PDB entry 6VVS | X-ray diffraction, 3.11 A resolution | chains C and D of the 11 polymer chains in the assembly

# Chain C
Name: DNA-directed RNA polymerase subunit beta
Source organism: Mycolicibacterium smegmatis (strain ATCC 700084 / mc(2)155)
Notes: EC 2.7.7.6
Reference sequence: P60281 (RPOB_MYCS2); residues 1-1169 here = UniProt positions 1-1169
Chain sequence (1169 residues; numbered 1 to 1169; the number before each row is that of its first residue):
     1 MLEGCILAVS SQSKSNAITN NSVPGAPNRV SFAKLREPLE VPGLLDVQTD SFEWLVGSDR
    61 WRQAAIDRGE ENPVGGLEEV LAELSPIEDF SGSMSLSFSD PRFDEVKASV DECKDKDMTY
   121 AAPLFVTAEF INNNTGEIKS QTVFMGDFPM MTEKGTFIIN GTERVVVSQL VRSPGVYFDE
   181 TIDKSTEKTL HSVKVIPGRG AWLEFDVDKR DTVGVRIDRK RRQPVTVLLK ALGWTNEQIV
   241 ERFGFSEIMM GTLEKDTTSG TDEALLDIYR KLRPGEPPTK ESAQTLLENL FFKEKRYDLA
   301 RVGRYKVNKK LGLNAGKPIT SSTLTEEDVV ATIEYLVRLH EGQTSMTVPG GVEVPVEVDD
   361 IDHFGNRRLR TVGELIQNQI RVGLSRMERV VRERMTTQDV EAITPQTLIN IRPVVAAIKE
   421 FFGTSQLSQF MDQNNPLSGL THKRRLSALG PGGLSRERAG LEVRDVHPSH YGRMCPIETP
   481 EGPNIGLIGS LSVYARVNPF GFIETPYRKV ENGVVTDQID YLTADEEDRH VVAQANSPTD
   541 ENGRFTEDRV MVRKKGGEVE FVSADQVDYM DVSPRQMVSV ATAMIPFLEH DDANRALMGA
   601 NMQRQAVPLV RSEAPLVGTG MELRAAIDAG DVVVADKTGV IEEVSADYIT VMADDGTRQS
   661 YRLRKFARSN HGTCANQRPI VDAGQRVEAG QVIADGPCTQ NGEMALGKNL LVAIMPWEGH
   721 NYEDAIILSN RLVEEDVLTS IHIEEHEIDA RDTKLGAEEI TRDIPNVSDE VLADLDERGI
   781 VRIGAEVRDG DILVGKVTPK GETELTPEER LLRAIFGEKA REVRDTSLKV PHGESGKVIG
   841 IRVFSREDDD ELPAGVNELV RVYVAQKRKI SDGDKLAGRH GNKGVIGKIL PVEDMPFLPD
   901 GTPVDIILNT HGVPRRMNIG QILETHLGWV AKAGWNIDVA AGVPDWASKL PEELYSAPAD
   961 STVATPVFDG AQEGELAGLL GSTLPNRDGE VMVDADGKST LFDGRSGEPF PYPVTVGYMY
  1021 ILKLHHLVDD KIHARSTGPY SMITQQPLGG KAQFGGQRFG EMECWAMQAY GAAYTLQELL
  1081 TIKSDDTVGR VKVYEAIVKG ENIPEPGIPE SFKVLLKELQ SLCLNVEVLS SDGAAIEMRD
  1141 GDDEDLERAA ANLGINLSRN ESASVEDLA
Disordered / not traced: 1-20, 206-214, 312-322, 1140-1169
UniProt features mapped onto this chain:
  - mutagenesis: Gln429 (Q429K/L: Rifampicin (Rif) resistant), Asp432 (D432V: Rifampicin (Rif) resistant; D432Y: Rifampicin (Rif) resistant; RbpA no longer rescues transcription in the presence of Rif. Decreased affinity for Rif, no change in affinity for RbpA), His442 (H442D/L/P/R/Y: Rifampicin (Rif) resistant), Arg445 (R445L/P: Rifampicin (Rif) resistant), Ser447 (S447L/P/W: Rifampicin (Rif) resistant; RbpA no longer rescues transcription in the presence of Rif, decreased affinity for Rif, no change in affinity for RbpA; tested in the Leu mutation), Leu449 (L449P: Rifampicin (Rif) resistant)
Ligand contacts: sorangicin a (SRN): Arg164, Val167, Ser425, Gln426, Ser428, Gln429, Phe430, Asp432, Thr441, His442, Arg445, Ser447, Leu449, Gly450, Arg456, Pro480, Asn484, Ile488, Arg604, His671
Reported in the primary citation:
  - binding site for sorangicin a: Ser447, Leu449, Gly450, Arg456, Pro480
  - mutagenesis - S447L (>30-fold): decreased binding to sorangicin a
  - mutagenesis - S447L: decreased binding to Rif

# Chain D
Name: DNA-directed RNA polymerase subunit beta'
Source organism: Mycolicibacterium smegmatis (strain ATCC 700084 / mc(2)155)
Notes: EC 2.7.7.6
Reference sequence: A0QS66 (RPOC_MYCS2); residues 1-1317 here = UniProt positions 1-1317
Chain sequence (1317 residues; each row starts with the number of its first residue):
     1 MLDVNFFDEL RIGLATADDI RNWSYGEVKK PETINYRTLK PEKDGLFCEK IFGPTRDWEC
    61 YCGKYKRVRF KGIICERCGV EVTRAKVRRE RMGHIELAAP VTHIWYFKGV PSRLGYLLDL
   121 APKDLEKIIY FAAYVITSVD DEMRHNELST LEAEMAVEKK AVEDQRDADL EARAQKLEAD
   181 LAELEAEGAK SDVRRKVRDS GEREMRQLRD RAQRELDRLD EIWNTFTKLA PKQLIVDEVL
   241 YRELQDRYGE YFTGAMGAES IKKLIENFDI DAEAESLREV IRSGKGQKKL RALKRLKVVA
   301 AFQQSGNSPM GMVLDAVPVI PPELRPMVQL DGGRFATSDL NDLYRRVINR NNRLKRLIDL
   361 GAPEIIVNNE KRMLQESVDA LFDNGRRGRP VTGPGNRPLK SLSDLLKGKQ GRFRQNLLGK
   421 RVDYSGRSVI VVGPQLKLHQ CGLPKLMALE LFKPFVMKRL VDLNHAQNIK SAKRMVERQR
   481 PQVWDVLEEV IAEHPVLLNR APTLHRLGIQ AFEPQLVEGK AIQLHPLVCE AFNADFDGDQ
   541 MAVHLPLSAE AQAEARILML SSNNILSPAS GKPLAMPRLD MVTGLYYLTT LVEGATGEYQ
   601 AATKDAPEQG VYSSPAEAIM AMDRGALSVR AKIKVRLTEL RPPTDLEAQL FENGWKPGDA
   661 WTAETTLGRV MFNELLPKSY PFVNEQMHKK VQARIINDLA ERFPMIVVAQ TVDKLKDAGF
   721 YWATRSGVTV SMADVLVPPQ KQEILERHEA EADAIERKYQ RGALNHTERN ESLVKIWQDA
   781 TEEVGKALEE FYPADNPIIT IVKSGATGNL TQTRTLAGMK GLVTNPKGEF IPRPIKSSFR
   841 EGLTVLEYFI NTHGARKGLA DTALRTADSG YLTRRLVDVS QDVIVREHDC ETERGINVTL
   901 AERGPDGTLI RDAHVETSAF ARTLATDAVD ANGNVIIERG HDLGDPAIDA LLAAGITTVK
   961 VRSVLTCTSA TGVCAMCYGR SMATGKLVDI GEAVGIVAAQ SIGEPGTQLT MRTFHQGGVT
  1021 GGADIVGGLP RVQELFEARV PRNKAPIADV AGRVRLEESD KFFKITIVPD DGGEEVVYDK
  1081 LSKRQRLRVI THEDGTEGVL SDGDHVEVGD QLMEGAADPH EVLRVQGPRE VQIHLVKEVQ
  1141 EVYRAQGVSI HDKHIEVIVR QMLRRVTIID SGSTEFLPGS LTERAEFEAE NRRVVAEGGE
  1201 PAAGRPVLMG ITKASLATDS WLSAASFQET TRVLTDAAIN CRSDKLNGLK ENVIIGKLIP
  1261 AGTGISRYRN IQVQPTEEAR AAAYTIPSYE DQYYSPDFGQ ATGAAVPLDD YGYSDYR
Disordered / not traced: 1-3, 907-909, 1012-1026, 1091-1097, 1172-1174, 1196-1201, 1284-1317
UniProt features mapped onto this chain:
  - binding site (Zn(2+)): Cys60, Cys62, Cys75, Cys78, Cys890, Cys967, Cys974, Cys977
  - binding site (Mg(2+)): Asp535, Asp537, Asp539
Ion coordination: Zn2+ site 1: Cys60, Cys62, Cys75, Cys78; Zn2+ site 2: Cys890, Cys967, Cys974, Cys977

# Interface between chain C and chain D
Contacting residue pairs (305):
  Arg464(C) with Arg856(D), hydrogen bond (backbone-side chain)
  Val466(C) with His853(D), hydrogen bond (backbone-side chain); Arg856(D)
  His467(C) with Phe849(D)
  Tyr471(C) with Val845(D)
  Pro476(C) with Arg856(D), hydrogen bond (backbone-side chain)
  Ile477(C) with Tyr848(D), hydrophobic; Thr852(D)
  Gly486(C) with Arg856(D)
  Gln534(C) with Val845(D); Leu846(D)
  Met577(C) with Phe849(D), hydrophobic
  Leu588(C) with Tyr848(D)
  Glu589(C) with Leu843(D), hydrogen bond (backbone-backbone); Tyr848(D)
  His590(C) with Phe839(D), hydrogen bond (side chain-backbone); Arg840(D), hydrogen bond (side chain-backbone); Glu841(D); Gly842(D), hydrogen bond (side chain-backbone)
  Asp591(C) with Tyr848(D), hydrogen bond (backbone-side chain)
  Asp592(C) with Phe839(D); Tyr848(D); Asn851(D), hydrogen bond
  Ala593(C) with Tyr848(D); Thr852(D)
  Asn594(C) with Ala855(D); Leu859(D)
  Ala596(C) with Tyr848(D)
  Ile714(C) with Thr729(D); Val730(D)
  Met715(C) with Thr724(D); Thr729(D)
  Pro716(C) with Asp580(D); Ala723(D); Thr724(D); Val728(D)
  Trp717(C) with Thr724(D)
  Glu718(C) with Thr724(D); Arg725(D), salt bridge
  Gly719(C) with Val432(D); Pro434(D); Phe720(D)
  His720(C) with Val432(D); Pro434(D)
  Tyr722(C) with Pro526(D), hydrogen bond (side chain-backbone); Phe536(D); Arg578(D), hydrogen bond; Leu579(D), hydrophobic; Asp580(D)
  Glu723(C) with Ala534(D); Phe536(D), hydrogen bond (backbone-backbone); Arg578(D), salt bridge; Leu579(D)
  Arg751(C) with Gly332(D), hydrogen bond (side chain-backbone)
  Lys754(C) with Leu39(D)
  Arg788(C) with Glu477(D), hydrogen bond (side chain-backbone); Arg478(D); Gln479(D)
  Glu802(C) with Arg56(D), hydrogen bond (backbone-side chain)
  Glu804(C) with Lys66(D); Arg67(D), salt bridge
  Gly873(C) with Val429(D)
  Lys875(C) with Asp537(D)
  Val885(C) with Val429(D), hydrophobic; Ile430(D); Phe536(D), hydrogen bond (backbone-backbone); Asp537(D); Gly538(D)
  Ile886(C) with Val431(D)
  Asn909(C) with Asp580(D), hydrogen bond
  Thr910(C) with Val728(D), hydrogen bond (side chain-backbone); Thr729(D); Val730(D)
  His911(C) with Leu579(D); Asp580(D), salt bridge; Thr583(D); Thr807(D)
  Arg915(C) with Thr807(D); Gln812(D)
  Met917(C) with Gln812(D); Thr815(D), hydrogen bond; Phe839(D), hydrophobic
  Ile919(C) with Phe839(D)
  Ile922(C) with Ser731(D); Met732(D)
  His926(C) with Ser731(D); Met732(D), hydrogen bond (side chain-backbone)
  Phe968(C) with Val845(D), hydrophobic; Tyr848(D), hydrophobic
  Glu973(C) with Met732(D); Arg840(D), salt bridge; Glu841(D)
  Leu976(C) with Met732(D), hydrophobic
  Asp996(C) with Ser731(D); Ala733(D)
  Lys998(C) with Ser731(D); Asp734(D), salt bridge
  Pro1011(C) with Arg725(D)
  Tyr1012(C) with Tyr587(D), hydrogen bond; Arg630(D), hydrogen bond; Arg725(D); Ser726(D); Gly727(D)
  Pro1013(C) with Thr729(D)
  Val1014(C) with Thr729(D)
  Thr1015(C) with Thr729(D); Val730(D), hydrogen bond (side chain-backbone); Ser731(D), hydrogen bond
  Val1028(C) with Val429(D), hydrophobic
  Asp1029(C) with Lys520(D), salt bridge
  Lys1031(C) with Arg427(D); Ser428(D); Gln540(D)
  Ile1032(C) with Arg427(D); Ser428(D); Lys520(D)
  His1033(C) with Gly426(D); Arg427(D), hydrogen bond (backbone-backbone)
  Ala1034(C) with Ser425(D); Met447(D), hydrophobic; Glu450(D)
  Arg1035(C) with Asp423(D), salt bridge; Tyr424(D), hydrogen bond (backbone-backbone); Ser425(D), hydrogen bond (backbone-backbone); Leu451(D)
  Ser1036(C) with Asp423(D); Tyr424(D), hydrogen bond (backbone-backbone); Glu450(D), hydrogen bond
  Tyr1040(C) with Asp423(D), hydrogen bond
  Met1042(C) with Arg89(D), hydrogen bond (backbone-side chain); Glu323(D)
  Ile1043(C) with Arg89(D), hydrogen bond (backbone-side chain); Leu324(D); Arg412(D)
  Thr1044(C) with Asn416(D)
  Gln1045(C) with Arg89(D)
  Gln1046(C) with Asn416(D); Lys420(D); Arg421(D)
  Pro1047(C) with Arg421(D); Asp423(D)
  Gly1049(C) with Arg421(D)
  Phe1054(C) with Glu450(D)
  Gly1056(C) with Arg421(D), hydrogen bond (backbone-side chain); Val422(D); Ser425(D)
  Gln1057(C) with Arg421(D); Val422(D), hydrogen bond (backbone-backbone); Ser425(D), hydrogen bond (backbone-side chain); Gly426(D); Arg427(D)
  Arg1058(C) with Arg414(D), hydrogen bond (side chain-backbone); Gln415(D), hydrogen bond (side chain-backbone); Gly419(D); Lys420(D); Arg421(D)
  Phe1059(C) with Gly419(D); Lys420(D), hydrogen bond (backbone-backbone)
  Gly1060(C) with Leu418(D)
  Glu1061(C) with Arg414(D); Leu418(D); Arg874(D), salt bridge
  Met1062(C) with Pro502(D), hydrophobic; Thr503(D)
  Glu1063(C) with Asn499(D); Thr503(D), hydrogen bond; Ile509(D)
  Cys1064(C) with Leu418(D), hydrogen bond (side chain-backbone)
  Trp1065(C) with Arg874(D); Val877(D); Ile996(D); Gln1000(D)
  Ala1066(C) with Thr503(D); Arg506(D); Ile509(D), hydrophobic; Gln1000(D)
  Met1067(C) with Ile509(D), hydrophobic; Met559(D), hydrophobic
  Gln1068(C) with Ile996(D); Leu1249(D); Val1253(D); Ile1259(D)
  Ala1069(C) with Arg506(D), hydrogen bond (backbone-side chain); Glu992(D); Val997(D), hydrophobic; Gln1000(D)
  Tyr1070(C) with Arg506(D), hydrogen bond (side chain-backbone); Leu507(D); Ile509(D), hydrogen bond (side chain-backbone); Met559(D), hydrophobic; Asn564(D)
  Gly1071(C) with Gly1262(D); Thr1263(D), hydrogen bond (backbone-backbone)
  Ala1072(C) with Glu554(D); Thr1263(D)
  Ala1073(C) with Glu554(D), hydrogen bond (backbone-side chain); Leu1258(D), hydrophobic; Ile1259(D), hydrophobic; Thr1263(D), hydrogen bond (backbone-side chain); Gly1264(D)
  Tyr1074(C) with Glu550(D); Glu554(D), hydrogen bond (backbone-side chain); Leu1258(D); Thr1263(D); Arg1269(D)
  Thr1075(C) with Ala551(D), hydrogen bond (side chain-backbone); Glu554(D), hydrogen bond
  Leu1076(C) with Val1253(D), hydrophobic; Ile1259(D), hydrophobic
  Gln1077(C) with Gly1256(D), hydrogen bond (side chain-backbone); Leu1258(D)
  Glu1078(C) with Pro546(D); Leu547(D), hydrogen bond (side chain-backbone); Ser548(D), hydrogen bond (side chain-backbone); Ala551(D)
  Leu1079(C) with Val422(D)
  Leu1080(C) with Lys420(D), hydrogen bond (backbone-side chain); Val1253(D), hydrophobic
  Thr1081(C) with Gly1256(D)
  Lys1083(C) with Val422(D); Asp423(D), hydrogen bond (backbone-backbone); Leu545(D), hydrogen bond (side chain-backbone); Leu547(D)
  Ser1084(C) with Lys420(D); Arg421(D)
  Asp1085(C) with Asn416(D); Lys420(D), salt bridge
  Val1093(C) with Leu547(D), hydrophobic
  Tyr1094(C) with Tyr424(D); Pro454(D), hydrophobic; Met457(D)
  Ile1097(C) with Pro454(D), hydrophobic; Phe455(D), hydrophobic; Lys458(D)
  Val1098(C) with Lys458(D); Ile469(D), hydrophobic
  Lys1099(C) with Lys458(D)
  Gly1100(C) with Lys458(D)
  Ile1103(C) with Leu547(D); Ser548(D)
  Pro1109(C) with Lys420(D); Ile1255(D); Gly1256(D)
  Glu1110(C) with Arg89(D), salt bridge
  Ser1111(C) with Asn416(D), hydrogen bond (side chain-backbone); Leu417(D); Lys420(D)
  Phe1112(C) with Ile1254(D); Ile1255(D), hydrophobic
  Lys1113(C) with Glu90(D), salt bridge
  Val1114(C) with Arg89(D); Leu324(D), hydrophobic
  Leu1115(C) with Phe413(D), hydrophobic; Leu417(D), hydrophobic
  Lys1117(C) with Glu90(D), hydrogen bond (side chain-backbone); Pro321(D); Leu324(D)
  Glu1118(C) with Leu405(D); Leu406(D); Arg412(D), salt bridge
  Leu1119(C) with Leu406(D), hydrophobic; Leu1234(D), hydrophobic
  Gln1120(C) with Trp23(D); Met92(D); Pro318(D)
  Ser1121(C) with Pro318(D); Ile320(D); Phe382(D); Leu402(D)
  Leu1122(C) with His103(D), hydrogen bond (backbone-side chain); Trp105(D), hydrophobic; Leu402(D), hydrophobic
  Cys1123(C) with Ala15(D), hydrogen bond (backbone-backbone); Ile20(D), hydrophobic; Pro318(D); Phe382(D), hydrophobic
  Leu1124(C) with Gly13(D); Trp23(D); Trp105(D), hydrophobic; Tyr106(D); Leu1234(D), hydrophobic; Ala1238(D), hydrophobic
  Asn1125(C) with Arg11(D); Ile12(D); Gly13(D), hydrogen bond (backbone-backbone); Asp19(D); Trp23(D)
  Val1126(C) with Arg11(D); Ile12(D), hydrophobic
  Glu1127(C) with Leu10(D); Arg11(D), salt bridge
  Val1128(C) with Phe7(D), hydrophobic; Glu9(D); Leu10(D), hydrophobic
  Leu1129(C) with Phe7(D); Asp8(D), hydrogen bond (backbone-backbone); Glu9(D), hydrogen bond (backbone-backbone); Arg11(D)
  Ser1130(C) with Asp8(D)
  Ser1131(C) with Asp8(D)
  Ile1136(C) with Phe7(D), hydrophobic
  Met1138(C) with Glu90(D)
  Arg1139(C) with Tyr25(D); Lys86(D); Glu90(D)
Also at the interface, not in a pair above, chain C (155 interface residues in all): Leu461, Asp465, Pro468, Thr479, Ile485, Met551, Val559, Asn721, Asp724, Ala725, Thr803, Asp872, Lys883, Gly884, Gly887, Val913, Pro914, Leu923, Phe1010, Thr1037, Leu1048, Glu1105, Pro1106, Ile1108
Also at the interface, not in a pair above, chain D (176 interface residues in all): Asn5, Phe6, Leu14, Leu314, Pro326, Gln329, Gly333, Pro444, Lys453, Leu497, Ala501, His505, Gln510, Ala521, Cys529, Asp535, Ala542, His544, Leu558, Ile801, Gly808, Leu816, Pro826, Thr844, Ala860, Leu864, Thr873, Ala993, Trp1221, Ser1243, Lys1257, Ala1261

# Summary
Chain C and chain D form an interface of 155 and 176 residues respectively; the contacts include 62 hydrogen
bonds and 14 salt bridges. Among the polar pairs are Glu718(C)-Arg725(D), Glu723(C)-Arg578(D) and
Glu804(C)-Arg67(D). From the paper: a binding site for sorangicin a at Ser447(C), Leu449(C) and Gly450(C)
among others; S447L of chain C reduces binding to sorangicin a.
Chain C is DNA-directed RNA polymerase subunit beta and chain D is DNA-directed RNA polymerase subunit beta',
both from Mycolicibacterium smegmatis (strain ATCC 700084 / mc(2)155); the structure, Crystal structure of a
Mycobacterium smegmatis RNA polymerase transcription initiation complex with antibiotic Sorangicin, was
determined by X-ray diffraction, deposited together with 6VVT, 6VVV, 6VVX, 6VVY, 6VVZ and 6VW0.
